6JPL - chains A and B; structure by X-ray diffraction, 2.32 A resolution.

# Chain A
Name: tRNA (guanosine(34)-2'-O)-methyltransferase non-catalytic subunit TRM734
Organism: Saccharomyces cerevisiae S288c
Reference sequence: Q08924 (WDR6_YEAST); residue numbers follow UniProt; this construct covers 1-1013
Sequence (1028 residues; each row starts with the number of its first residue):
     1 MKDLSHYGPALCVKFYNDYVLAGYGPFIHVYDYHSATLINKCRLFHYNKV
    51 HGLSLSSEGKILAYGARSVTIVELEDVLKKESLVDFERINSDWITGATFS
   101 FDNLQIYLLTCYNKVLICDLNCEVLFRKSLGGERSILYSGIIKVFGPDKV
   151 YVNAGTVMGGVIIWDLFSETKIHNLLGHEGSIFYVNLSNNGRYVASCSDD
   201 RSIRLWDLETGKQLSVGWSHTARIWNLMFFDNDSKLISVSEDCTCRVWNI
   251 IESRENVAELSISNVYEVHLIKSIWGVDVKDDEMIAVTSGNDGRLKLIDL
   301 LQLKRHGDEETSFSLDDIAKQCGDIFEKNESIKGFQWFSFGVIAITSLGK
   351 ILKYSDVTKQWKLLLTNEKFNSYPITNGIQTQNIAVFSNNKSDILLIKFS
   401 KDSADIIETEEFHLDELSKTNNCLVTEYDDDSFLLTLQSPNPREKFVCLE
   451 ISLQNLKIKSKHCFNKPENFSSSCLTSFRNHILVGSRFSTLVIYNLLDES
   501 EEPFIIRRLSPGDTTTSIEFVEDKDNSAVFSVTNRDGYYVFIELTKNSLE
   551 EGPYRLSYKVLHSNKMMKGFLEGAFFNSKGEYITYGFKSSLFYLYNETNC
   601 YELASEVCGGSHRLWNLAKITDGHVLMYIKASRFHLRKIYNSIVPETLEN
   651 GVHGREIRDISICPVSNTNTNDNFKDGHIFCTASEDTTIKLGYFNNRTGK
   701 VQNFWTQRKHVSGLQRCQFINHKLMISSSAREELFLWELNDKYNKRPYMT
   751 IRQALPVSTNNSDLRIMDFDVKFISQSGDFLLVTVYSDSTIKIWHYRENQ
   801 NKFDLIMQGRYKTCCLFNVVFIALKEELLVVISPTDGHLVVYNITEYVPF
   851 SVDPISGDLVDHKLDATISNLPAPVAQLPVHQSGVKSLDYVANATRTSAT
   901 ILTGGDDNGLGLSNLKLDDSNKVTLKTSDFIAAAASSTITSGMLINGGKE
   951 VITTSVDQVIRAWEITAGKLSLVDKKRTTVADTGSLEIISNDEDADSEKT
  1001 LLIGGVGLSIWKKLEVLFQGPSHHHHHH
Unresolved in the structure: 548-554, 759-762, 993-996, 1014-1028
Differences from the reference sequence: expression tag (1014-1028)

# Chain B
Name: tRNA (cytidine(34)/guanosine(34)-2'-O)-methyltransferase
Organism: Saccharomyces cerevisiae S288c
Notes: EC 2.1.1.205
Reference sequence: P38238 (TRM7_YEAST); residue numbers follow UniProt; this construct covers 1-310
Sequence (325 residues; each row starts with the number of its first residue):
     1 MGKSSKDKRDLYYRKAKEQGYRARSAFKLLQLNDQFHFLDDPNLKRVVDL
    51 CAAPGSWSQVLSRKLFDESPSSDKEDRKIVSVDLQPMSPIPHVTTLQADI
   101 THPKTLARILKLFGNEKADFVCSDGAPDVTGLHDLDEYVQQQLIMSALQL
   151 TACILKKGGTFVAKIFRGRDIDMLYSQLGYLFDKIVCAKPRSSRGTSLEA
   201 FIVCLGYNPPSNWTPKLDVNTSVDEFFQGCFLNKLCISDKLSHWNEEERN
   251 IAEFMACGSLQSFDSDATYHDLPSSVAGTSSSLDPVQSPTNPPYKKALEL
   301 KRSGKLTRSVLEVLFQGPSHHHHHH
Unresolved in the structure: 1-8, 213-232, 260-325
Differences from the reference sequence: expression tag (311-325)
Small-molecule neighbours: S-adenosylmethionine (SAM): Ser-25, Cys-51, Ala-52, Ala-53, Pro-54, Gly-55, Ser-56, Trp-57, Asp-83, Leu-84, Gln-85, Ala-98, Asp-99, Ile-100, Asp-124, Gly-125, Ala-126, Leu-143, Lys-164
Reported in the primary citation:
  - binding site for S-adenosylmethionine: Ser-25, Cys-51, Ala-52, Ala-53, Pro-54, Ser-56, Asp-83, Leu-84, Ala-98, Asp-99, Ile-100, Asp-124, Gly-125, Ala-126
  - catalytic residues: Lys-28 (by similarity / conservation)
  - mutagenesis - A26P: decreased catalytic activity
  - mutagenesis - A26P: unchanged binding to tRNA (guanosine(34)-2'-O)-methyltransferase non-catalytic subunit TRM734 (chain A)

# Chain A / chain B interface
Contacting residue pairs - 57 pairs, chain A then chain B:
  Tyr-47(A) / Arg-169(B)
  Asn-48(A) / Arg-169(B)  hydrogen bond
  His-51(A) / Leu-132(B)
  His-51(A) / Asp-134(B)  salt bridge
  Arg-67(A) / Glu-246(B)  salt bridge
  Arg-67(A) / Glu-247(B)  salt bridge
  Ser-91(A) / Asp-239(B)
  Asp-92(A) / Tyr-138(B)
  Asp-92(A) / Asp-239(B)
  Trp-93(A) / Asp-134(B)
  Trp-93(A) / Leu-135(B)
  Trp-93(A) / Tyr-138(B)  hydrogen bond (backbone-side chain)
  Cys-111(A) / Tyr-138(B)
  Cys-111(A) / Gln-142(B)
  Tyr-112(A) / Tyr-138(B)
  Tyr-112(A) / Gln-142(B)  hydrogen bond
  Lys-114(A) / Asn-233(B)  hydrogen bond
  Leu-130(A) / Asn-233(B)
  Gly-132(A) / Asn-233(B)  hydrogen bond (backbone-backbone)
  Arg-134(A) / Asn-233(B)
  Arg-134(A) / Cys-236(B)  hydrogen bond
  Ile-136(A) / Gln-142(B)
  Tyr-138(A) / Val-139(B)
  Phe-183(A) / Thr-130(B)
  Arg-223(A) / Val-129(B)  hydrogen bond (side chain-backbone)
  Arg-223(A) / Thr-130(B)
  Trp-225(A) / Thr-130(B)
  Trp-275(A) / Thr-130(B)
  Trp-275(A) / Leu-132(B)  hydrophobic
  Arg-658(A) / Thr-196(B)  hydrogen bond
  Gln-882(A) / Phe-254(B)  hydrogen bond (side chain-backbone)
  Gln-882(A) / Met-255(B)
  Gln-882(A) / Ala-256(B)
  Ser-883(A) / Ala-256(B)
  Asp-906(A) / Arg-167(B)  salt bridge
  Asp-906(A) / Lys-189(B)
  Asp-906(A) / Phe-254(B)
  Asp-907(A) / Phe-254(B)
  Asn-908(A) / Arg-167(B)  hydrogen bond
  Ala-933(A) / Ile-251(B)
  Ala-935(A) / Ile-251(B)
  Ser-936(A) / Ile-171(B)
  Ser-936(A) / Asp-172(B)  hydrogen bond
  Ser-936(A) / Ile-251(B)
  Ser-937(A) / Arg-167(B)  hydrogen bond (side chain-backbone)
  Thr-938(A) / Arg-167(B)  hydrogen bond
  Val-956(A) / Arg-167(B)
  Val-956(A) / Gly-168(B)
  Val-956(A) / Leu-198(B)  hydrophobic
  Asp-957(A) / Gly-168(B)
  Asp-957(A) / Arg-169(B)
  Gln-958(A) / Arg-169(B)
  Arg-977(A) / Arg-249(B)
  Ala-981(A) / His-133(B)
  Asp-982(A) / His-133(B)
  Asp-982(A) / Leu-198(B)
  Val-1006(A) / His-133(B)
Other interface residues (no listed pair), chain A (47 interface residues in all): Leu-11, Lys-49, Ala-66, Ser-129, Glu-133, Met-158, Ser-273, Asn-291, Glu-685, Thr-835
Other interface residues (no listed pair), chain B (36 interface residues in all): Leu-84, Pro-127, Asp-128, Gly-131, Met-173, Tyr-175, Arg-191, Lys-234, Ser-242

# Overview
The interface between chain A and chain B involves 47 residues on one side and 36 on the other, with 13
hydrogen bonds and 4 salt bridges. Among the polar pairs are His-51(A)/Asp-134(B), Arg-67(A)/Glu-246(B) and
Arg-67(A)/Glu-247(B). Ligands of chain B: S-adenosylmethionine. The paper reports the catalytic residue
Lys-28(B); A26P of chain B reduces catalytic activity.
Here chain A is tRNA (guanosine(34)-2'-O)-methyltransferase non-catalytic subunit TRM734 and chain B is tRNA
(cytidine(34)/guanosine(34)-2'-O)-methyltransferase, both from Saccharomyces cerevisiae S288c. Entry 6JPL (The
X-ray structure of yeast tRNA methyltransferase Trm7-Trm734 in complex with S-adenosyl-L-methionine) was
determined by X-ray diffraction, deposited together with 6JP6.
